2XQL - chains A and B of the 10 polymer chains in the assembly; structure by electron microscopy, 19.50 A resolution (very low resolution: no residue pairs are listed; an interface is given only as per-side residue counts).

[Chain A]
Name: Histone H2A-IV
Source organism: Gallus gallus
Reference sequence: P02263 (H2A4_CHICK); residues 15-105 here correspond to UniProt positions 16-106 (UniProt number = residue number + 1)
Chain sequence (91 residues; row label = number of the first residue in the row):
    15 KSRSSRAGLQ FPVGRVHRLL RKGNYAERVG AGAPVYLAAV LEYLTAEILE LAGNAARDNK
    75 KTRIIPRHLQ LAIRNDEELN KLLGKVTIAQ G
Swiss-Prot annotation at these positions:
  - modified residue: K36 (N6-(2-hydroxyisobutyryl)lysine), K74 (N6-(2-hydroxyisobutyryl)lysine), K75 (N6-(2-hydroxyisobutyryl)lysine), K95 (N6-(2-hydroxyisobutyryl)lysine), K99 (N6-glutaryllysine), Q104 (N5-methylglutamine)
  - cross-link: K15 (Glycyl lysine isopeptide (Lys-Gly) (interchain with G-Cter in ubiquitin))
Reported in the primary citation:
  - self-association interface (contacts with another copy of this molecule): N89 to L93

[Chain B]
Name: Histone H2B 5
Source organism: Gallus gallus
Reference sequence: P0C1H4 (H2B5_CHICK); residues 36-125 here correspond to UniProt positions 37-126 (UniProt number = residue number + 1)
Chain sequence (90 residues; row label = number of the first residue in the row):
    36 SYSIYVYKVL KQVHPDTGIS SKAMGIMNSF VNDIFERIAG EASRLAHYNK RSTITSREIQ
    96 TAVRLLLPGE LAKHAVSEGT KAVTKYTSSK
Swiss-Prot annotation at these positions:
  - glycosylation: S112 (O-linked (GlcNAc) serine)
  - cross-link: K120 (Glycyl lysine isopeptide (Lys-Gly) (interchain with G-Cter in ubiquitin))

[Chain A / chain B interface]
At this resolution (20 A) residue pairs are not listed: 55 residues of chain A and 57 of chain B lie at the interface.

[Overview]
The interface between chain A and chain B involves 55 residues on one side and 57 on the other. The paper
reports a self-association interface involving N89(A).
Chain A is Histone H2A-IV and chain B is Histone H2B 5, both from Gallus gallus; the structure, Fitting of the
H2A-H2B histones in the electron microscopy map of the complex Nucleoplasmin:H2A-H2B histones (1:5), was
determined by electron microscopy.
